Entry 1BGG (X-ray diffraction, 2.30 A resolution); this record covers chains A and B of the 4 polymer chains in the assembly.

[Chain A (and B)]
Name: Beta-glucosidase A
Source organism: Paenibacillus polymyxa
Notes: EC 3.2.1.21; chain B of this document is another copy of the same molecule, construct and numbering; everything in this record applies to it too
UniProtKB: P22073 (BGLA_PAEPO); numbering as in UniProt (aligned over 1-448)
Chain sequence (448 residues; each row starts with the number of its first residue):
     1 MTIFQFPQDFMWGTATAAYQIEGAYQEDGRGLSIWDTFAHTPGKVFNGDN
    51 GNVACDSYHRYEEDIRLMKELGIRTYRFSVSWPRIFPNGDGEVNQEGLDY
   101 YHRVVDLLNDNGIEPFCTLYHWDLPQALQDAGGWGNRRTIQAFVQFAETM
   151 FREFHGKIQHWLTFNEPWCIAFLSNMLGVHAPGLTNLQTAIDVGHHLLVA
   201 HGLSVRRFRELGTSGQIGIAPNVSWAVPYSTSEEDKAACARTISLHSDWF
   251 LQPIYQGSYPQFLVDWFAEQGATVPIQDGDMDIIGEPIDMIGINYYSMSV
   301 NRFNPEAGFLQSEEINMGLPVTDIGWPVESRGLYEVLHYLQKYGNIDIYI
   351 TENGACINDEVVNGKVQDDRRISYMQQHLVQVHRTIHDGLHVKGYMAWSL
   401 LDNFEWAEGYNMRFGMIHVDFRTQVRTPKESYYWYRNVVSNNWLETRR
Unresolved in the structure: 1
Curated features (UniProtKB/Swiss-Prot):
  - active site: Glu166 (Proton donor), Glu352 (Nucleophile)

[Interface between chain A and chain B]
Pairs across the interface (12; chain A residue first):
  Pro42(A) with Ile3(B), hydrophobic; Gln5(B); Trp443(B)
  Gly43(A) with Ile3(B)
  Phe46(A) with Arg447(B)
  Asn47(A) with Arg447(B)
  Gly48(A) with Asn441(B), hydrogen bond (backbone-side chain); Trp443(B)
  Asn50(A) with Asn441(B)
  Arg422(A) with Lys365(B); Glu430(B), salt bridge; Tyr433(B)
Also at the interface, not in a pair above, chain A (11 interface residues in all): His40, Thr41, Val361, Phe421
Also at the interface, not in a pair above, chain B (12 interface residues in all): Asn363, Arg436, Asn437, Glu445

[In short]
The interface between chain A and chain B involves 11 residues on one side and 12 on the other; the contacts
include 1 hydrogen bond and 1 salt bridge. Polar pairs include Arg422(A)-Glu430(B) and Gly48(A)-Asn441(B).
From UniProt: active-site residues Glu166(A) and Glu352(A) on chain A.
Chain A and chain B are both Beta-glucosidase A (Paenibacillus polymyxa); the structure, Glucosidase A from
bacillus polymyxa complexed with gluconate, was determined by X-ray diffraction together with 1TR1 and 1BGA
from the same study.
